Entry 4IGF (X-ray diffraction, 2.30 A resolution); this record covers chains A and B.

# Chain A (and B)
Molecule: Enoyl-acyl carrier reductase
Organism: Plasmodium falciparum
Notes: EC 1.3.1.9; fragment: C-terminal fragment; chain B of this document is another copy of the same molecule, construct and numbering; everything in this record applies to it too
UniProt: C6KSZ2 (C6KSZ2_PLAF7); residues 96-432 here = UniProt positions 96-432
Sequence (345 residues; numbered 88 to 432; the number before each row is that of its first residue):
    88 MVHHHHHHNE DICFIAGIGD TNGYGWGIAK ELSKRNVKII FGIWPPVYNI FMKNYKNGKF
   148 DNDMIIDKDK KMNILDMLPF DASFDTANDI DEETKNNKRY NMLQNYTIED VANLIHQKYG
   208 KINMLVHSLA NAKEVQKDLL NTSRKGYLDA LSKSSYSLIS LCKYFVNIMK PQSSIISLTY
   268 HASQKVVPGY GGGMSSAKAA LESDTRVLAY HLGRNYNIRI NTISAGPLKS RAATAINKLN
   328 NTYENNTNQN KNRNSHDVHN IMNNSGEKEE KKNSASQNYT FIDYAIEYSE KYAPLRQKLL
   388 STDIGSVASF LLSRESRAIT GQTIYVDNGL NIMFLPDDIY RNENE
Disordered / not traced: 88-96, 179, 318-367, 425-432 (chain B: 88-96, 326-366, 425-432)
Sequence notes: expression tag (88-95)
Small-molecule neighbours:
  - CHV (3-(4-chloro-2-hydroxyphenoxy)-7-hydroxy-2H-chromen-2-one): Ala217, Asn218, Ala219, Val222, Tyr267, Tyr277, Met281, Lys285, Pro314, Phe368, Ile369
  - NAD (nicotinamide-adenine-dinucleotide): Gly104, Ile105, Gly106, Asp107, Gly110, Tyr111, Gly112, Trp131, Phe167, Asp168, Ala169, Ser170, Ser215, Leu216, Ala217, Asn218, Lys240, Leu265, Thr266, Tyr267, Tyr277, Met281, Lys285, Ala312, Gly313, Pro314, Leu315, Ser317, Ile369

# Interface between chain A and chain B
Contacting residue pairs (75):
  Arg293(A) - Ile419(B)
  Ala296(A) - Pro381(B)
  Ala296(A) - Ile419(B)  hydrophobic
  Tyr297(A) - Met420(B)  hydrophobic
  Tyr297(A) - Asp424(B)  hydrogen bond
  Gly300(A) - Pro381(B)
  Arg301(A) - Lys378(B)
  Arg301(A) - Tyr379(B)  hydrogen bond (side chain-backbone)
  Arg301(A) - Ala380(B)  hydrogen bond (side chain-backbone)
  Arg301(A) - Pro381(B)  hydrogen bond (backbone-backbone)
  Arg301(A) - Arg383(B)
  Arg301(A) - Asp424(B)  salt bridge
  Asn304(A) - Leu382(B)
  Asn304(A) - Gln384(B)
  Arg306(A) - Leu382(B)
  Lys378(A) - Arg301(B)  hydrogen bond (backbone-side chain)
  Tyr379(A) - Arg301(B)  hydrogen bond (backbone-side chain)
  Ala380(A) - Arg301(B)  hydrogen bond (backbone-side chain)
  Pro381(A) - Ala296(B)
  Pro381(A) - Gly300(B)
  Pro381(A) - Arg301(B)  hydrogen bond (backbone-backbone)
  Leu382(A) - Gly300(B)
  Leu382(A) - Asn304(B)
  Leu382(A) - Arg306(B)
  Leu382(A) - Arg404(B)
  Leu382(A) - Thr407(B)
  Arg383(A) - Arg301(B)
  Gln384(A) - Asn304(B)
  Gln384(A) - Arg404(B)  hydrogen bond (side chain-backbone)
  Lys385(A) - Arg404(B)
  Leu386(A) - Ala405(B)  hydrophobic
  Leu387(A) - Arg404(B)
  Asp390(A) - Arg404(B)  salt bridge
  Asp390(A) - Ala405(B)
  Ser393(A) - Glu402(B)  hydrogen bond (side chain-backbone)
  Val394(A) - Phe397(B)  hydrophobic
  Val394(A) - Glu402(B)
  Val394(A) - Ile406(B)  hydrophobic
  Phe397(A) - Ser393(B)
  Phe397(A) - Phe397(B)  hydrophobic
  Glu402(A) - Arg122(B)  salt bridge
  Glu402(A) - Ser393(B)  hydrogen bond (backbone-side chain)
  Glu402(A) - Val394(B)
  Arg404(A) - Leu382(B)
  Arg404(A) - Gln384(B)  hydrogen bond (backbone-side chain)
  Arg404(A) - Leu387(B)
  Arg404(A) - Asp390(B)  salt bridge
  Ala405(A) - Leu386(B)  hydrophobic
  Ala405(A) - Asp390(B)
  Ala405(A) - Val413(B)  hydrophobic
  Ala405(A) - Asp414(B)  hydrogen bond (backbone-backbone)
  Ala405(A) - Asn415(B)  hydrogen bond (backbone-backbone)
  Ile406(A) - Val394(B)  hydrophobic
  Ile406(A) - Tyr412(B)
  Thr407(A) - Leu382(B)
  Thr407(A) - Asn415(B)
  Thr407(A) - Gly416(B)
  Gly408(A) - Ile419(B)
  Gln409(A) - Tyr412(B)
  Gln409(A) - Asn418(B)  hydrogen bond
  Gln409(A) - Ile419(B)
  Tyr412(A) - Ile406(B)
  Tyr412(A) - Gln409(B)
  Val413(A) - Ala405(B)  hydrophobic
  Asp414(A) - Ala405(B)  hydrogen bond (backbone-backbone)
  Asn415(A) - Ala405(B)  hydrogen bond (backbone-backbone)
  Asn415(A) - Thr407(B)
  Gly416(A) - Thr407(B)
  Asn418(A) - Gln409(B)  hydrogen bond
  Ile419(A) - Arg293(B)
  Ile419(A) - Ala296(B)  hydrophobic
  Ile419(A) - Gly408(B)
  Ile419(A) - Gln409(B)
  Met420(A) - Tyr297(B)  hydrophobic
  Asp424(A) - Tyr297(B)  hydrogen bond
Also at the interface, not in a pair above, chain A (39 interface residues in all): Glu118, Ile411
Also at the interface, not in a pair above, chain B (42 interface residues in all): Glu118, Ile305, Lys385, Arg401, Ile411

# Summary
39 residues of chain A face 42 of chain B across their interface, with 19 hydrogen bonds and 4 salt bridges.
Among the polar pairs are Arg301(A)-Asp424(B), Asp390(A)-Arg404(B) and Glu402(A)-Arg122(B). Ligands of chain
A: compound CHV and NAD.
Chain A and chain B are both Enoyl-acyl carrier reductase (Plasmodium falciparum); the structure, Crystal
structure of Plasmodium falciparum FabI complexed with NAD and inhibitor
3-(4-Chloro-2-hydroxyphenoxy)-7-hydroxy-2H-chromen-2-one, was determined by X-ray diffraction, deposited
together with 4IGE.
